9GF6 - chains K and P of the 11 polymer chains in the assembly; structure by electron microscopy, 3.80 A resolution.

[Chain K]
Molecule: Nucleosomal DNA Strand 1
Sequence (152 nucleotides; row label = number of the first residue in the row; numbers below 1 keep their minus sign (DC-70 is residue -70)):
   -70 CAATATCCCG AGTACATGCA CAGGATGTAT ATATCTGACA CGTGCCTGGA GACTAGGGAG
   -10 TAATCCCCTT GGCGGTTAAA ACGCGGGGGA CAGCGCGTAC GTGCGTTTAA GCGGTGCTAG
    50 AGCTGTCTAC GACCAATTGA GCGGCCTCGG CA
Disordered / not traced: -70 to -60, 76-81

[Chain P]
Molecule: Histone H2B type 2-E
From: Homo sapiens
UniProtKB: Q16778 (H2B2E_HUMAN); residues 1-125 here correspond to UniProt positions 2-126 (UniProt number = residue number + 1)
Chain sequence (125 residues; numbered 1 to 125; the number before each row is that of its first residue):
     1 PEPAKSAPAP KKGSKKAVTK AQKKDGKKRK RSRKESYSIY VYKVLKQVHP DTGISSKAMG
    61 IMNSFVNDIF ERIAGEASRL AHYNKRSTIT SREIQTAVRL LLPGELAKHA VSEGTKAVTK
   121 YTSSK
Disordered / not traced: 1-31
Curated features (UniProtKB/Swiss-Prot):
  - modified residue: Pro1 (N-acetylproline), Glu2 (ADP-ribosyl glutamic acid), Lys5 (N6-(2-hydroxyisobutyryl)lysine), Ser6 (ADP-ribosylserine), Lys11 (N6-(beta-hydroxybutyryl)lysine), Lys12 (N6-(2-hydroxyisobutyryl)lysine), Ser14 (Phosphoserine), Lys15 (N6-acetyllysine), Lys16 (N6-(beta-hydroxybutyryl)lysine), Lys20 (N6-(2-hydroxyisobutyryl)lysine), Lys23 (N6-(2-hydroxyisobutyryl)lysine), Lys24 (N6-(2-hydroxyisobutyryl)lysine), Lys34 (N6-(2-hydroxyisobutyryl)lysine), Glu35 (PolyADP-ribosyl glutamic acid), Ser36 (Phosphoserine), Lys43 (N6-(2-hydroxyisobutyryl)lysine), Lys46 (N6-(2-hydroxyisobutyryl)lysine), Lys57 (N6,N6-dimethyllysine), Arg79 (Dimethylated arginine), Lys85 (N6,N6,N6-trimethyllysine) and 6 more in UniProt
  - glycosylation: Ser112 (O-linked (GlcNAc) serine)
  - cross-link (Glycyl lysine isopeptide (Lys-Gly)): Lys5 (interchain with G-Cter in SUMO2), Lys20 (interchain with G-Cter in SUMO2), Lys34 (interchain with G-Cter in ubiquitin), Lys120 (interchain with G-Cter in ubiquitin)

[How chain K and chain P interact]
Residue-residue contacts (13):
  DT-54(K) - Ser55(P)  hydrogen bond to the phosphate
  DT-54(K) - Ser56(P)  hydrogen bond to the phosphate
  DG-53(K) - Tyr42(P)  sugar contact
  DG-53(K) - Gly53(P)  phosphate contact
  DG-53(K) - Ile54(P)  hydrogen bond to the phosphate
  DC-52(K) - Tyr42(P)  hydrogen bond to the phosphate
  DA-46(K) - Arg33(P)  sugar contact
  DT-45(K) - Arg33(P)  salt bridge to the phosphate
  DG-34(K) - Arg86(P)  phosphate contact
  DG-34(K) - Ser87(P)  hydrogen bond to the phosphate
  DG-34(K) - Thr88(P)  hydrogen bond to the phosphate
  DA-33(K) - Arg86(P)  salt bridge to the phosphate
  DC29(K) - Ser32(P)  hydrogen bond to the phosphate
Also at the interface, not in a pair above, chain K (9 interface residues in all): DT-35

[Overview]
9 residues of chain K face 10 of chain P across their interface; the contacts include 7 hydrogen bonds and 2
salt bridges. Polar contacts include DT-54(K)-Ser55(P), DT-54(K)-Ser56(P) and DG-53(K)-Ile54(P).
Here chain K is Nucleosomal DNA Strand 1 and chain P is Histone H2B type 2-E (Homo sapiens). Entry 9GF6
(CryoEM structure of the human INO80 core-nucleosome complex state N-6) was determined by electron microscopy.
